PDB entry 4AM3 | X-ray diffraction, 3.00 A resolution | chains A and E of the 7 polymer chains in the assembly

[Chain A]
Name: Polyribonucleotide nucleotidyltransferase
Source organism: Caulobacter vibrioides
Notes: EC 2.7.7.8
UniProtKB: Q9AC32 (PNP_CAUCR); residues 1-712 here = UniProt positions 1-712
Sequence (717 residues; each row starts with the number of its first residue; numbers below 1 keep their minus sign (Gly-4 is residue -4)):
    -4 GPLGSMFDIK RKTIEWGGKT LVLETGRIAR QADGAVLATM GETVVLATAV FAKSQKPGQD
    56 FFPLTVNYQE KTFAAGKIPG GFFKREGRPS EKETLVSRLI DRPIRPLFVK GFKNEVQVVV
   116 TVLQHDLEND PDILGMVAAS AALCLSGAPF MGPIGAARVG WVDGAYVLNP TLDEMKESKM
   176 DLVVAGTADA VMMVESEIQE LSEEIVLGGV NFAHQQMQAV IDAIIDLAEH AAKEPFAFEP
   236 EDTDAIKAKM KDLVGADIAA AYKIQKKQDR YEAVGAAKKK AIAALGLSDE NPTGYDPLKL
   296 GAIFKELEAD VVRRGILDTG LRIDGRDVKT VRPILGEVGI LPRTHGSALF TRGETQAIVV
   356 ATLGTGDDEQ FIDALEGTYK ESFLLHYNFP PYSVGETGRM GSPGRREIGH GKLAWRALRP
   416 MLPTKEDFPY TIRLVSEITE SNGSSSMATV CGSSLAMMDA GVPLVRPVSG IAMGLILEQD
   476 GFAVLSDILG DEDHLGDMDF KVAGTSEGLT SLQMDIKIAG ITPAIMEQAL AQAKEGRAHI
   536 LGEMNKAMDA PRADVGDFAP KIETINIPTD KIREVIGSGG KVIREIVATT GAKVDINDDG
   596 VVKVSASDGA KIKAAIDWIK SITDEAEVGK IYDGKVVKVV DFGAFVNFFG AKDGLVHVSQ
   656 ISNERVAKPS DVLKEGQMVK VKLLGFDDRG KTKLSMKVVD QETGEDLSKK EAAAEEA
Disordered / not traced: -4 to -2, 621-712
Differences from the reference sequence: expression tag (-4 to 0)
From the paper describing this entry:
  - binding site for the 9-nt RNA strand: Phe77
  - binding site for the 9-nt RNA strand (chain E): Gly572 to Gly575
  - conformationally variable residues (domain motion): Pro555 to Ile557
  - contacts within the chain: Tyr425-Pro555, Tyr425-Ile557, Gly361-Asp590, Thr360-Ser600

[Chain E]
Molecule: 9-nt RNA strand
Source organism: Escherichia coli
Notes: fragment: co-purified rna from e. coli expression strain
Sequence (9 nucleotides; each row starts with the number of its first residue):
     1 UAACUUUGG

[Interface between chain A and chain E]
Residue-residue contacts (13; chain A residue first):
  Gly75(A) with G9(E), base contact
  Gly76(A) with G9(E), base contact
  Asp368(A) with G9(E), hydrogen bond to the base
  Ile567(A) with C4(E), base contact
  Arg568(A) with C4(E), salt bridge to the phosphate
  Ile571(A) with C4(E), base contact; U5(E), base contact
  Gly572(A) with C4(E), sugar contact
  Ser573(A) with A2(E), sugar contact
  Gly574(A) with U5(E), hydrogen bond to the phosphate
  Gly575(A) with U5(E), hydrogen bond to the sugar
  Lys576(A) with A2(E), base contact
  Ile578(A) with U5(E), base contact
Interface residues without a listed pair, chain A (14 interface residues in all): Phe77, Arg579

[In short]
The interface between chain A and chain E involves 14 residues on one side and 4 on the other, with 3 hydrogen
bonds and 1 salt bridge. Polar contacts include Asp368(A)-G9(E), Gly575(A)-U5(E) and Gly574(A)-U5(E). The
paper reports a binding site for the 9-nt RNA strand at Phe77(A); a binding site for the 9-nt RNA strand
(chain E) at Gly572(A).
Chain A is Polyribonucleotide nucleotidyltransferase (Caulobacter vibrioides) and chain E is a 9-nt RNA strand
(Escherichia coli); the structure, Crystal structure of C. crescentus PNPase bound to RNA, was determined by
X-ray diffraction, deposited together with 4AID and 4AIM.
